6A3H - chain A; structure by X-ray diffraction, 1.68 A resolution.

Chain A:
Molecule: Endoglucanase
Source organism: Bacillus agaradhaerens
Notes: EC 3.2.1.4; fragment: catalytic core domain only
UniProtKB: O85465 (GUN5_BACAG); residues 1-303 here correspond to UniProt positions 27-329 (UniProt number = residue number + 26)
Amino-acid sequence (303 residues; each row starts with the number of its first residue):
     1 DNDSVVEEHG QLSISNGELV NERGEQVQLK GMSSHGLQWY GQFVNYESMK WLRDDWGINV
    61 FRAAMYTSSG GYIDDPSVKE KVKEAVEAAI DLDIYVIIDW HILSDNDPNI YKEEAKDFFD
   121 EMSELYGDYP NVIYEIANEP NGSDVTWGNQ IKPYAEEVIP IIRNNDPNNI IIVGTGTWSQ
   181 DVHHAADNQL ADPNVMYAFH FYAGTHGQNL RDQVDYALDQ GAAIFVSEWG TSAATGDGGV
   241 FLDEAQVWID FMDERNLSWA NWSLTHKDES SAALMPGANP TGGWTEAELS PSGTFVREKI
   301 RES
Disordered / not traced: 1-3
Glycans and other covalent adducts: 2-deoxy-2-fluoro-alpha-D-glucopyranose (G2F) linked to Glu-228
UniProt features mapped onto this chain:
  - active site: Glu-139 (Proton donor), Glu-228 (Nucleophile)
  - binding site (substrate): His-35, Trp-39, Tyr-40, Tyr-66, His-101, Tyr-202, Ala-234, Thr-235, Trp-262, Lys-267 to Glu-269

In short:
UniProt lists active-site residues Glu-139 and Glu-228 and 12 substrate-binding residues.
Chain A is Endoglucanase (Bacillus agaradhaerens); the structure, 2-deoxy-2-fluro-B-D-cellotriosyl/enzyme
intermediate complex of the endoglucanase CEL5A from bacillus agaradhearans at 1.6 angstrom resolution, was
determined by X-ray diffraction, deposited together with 7A3H, 5A3H, 4A3H and 3A3H.
